6VG5 - chains A and B; structure by X-ray diffraction, 1.50 A resolution.

== Chain A (and B) ==
Protein: Capsid premembrane protein
From: Dengue virus 2
Notes: chain B of this document is another copy of the same molecule, construct and numbering; everything in this record applies to it too
Reference sequence: A0A2D2BF61 (A0A2D2BF61_9FLAV); residues 21-100 here correspond to UniProt positions 6-85 (UniProt number = residue number - 15)
Amino-acid sequence (81 residues; row label = number of the first residue in the row):
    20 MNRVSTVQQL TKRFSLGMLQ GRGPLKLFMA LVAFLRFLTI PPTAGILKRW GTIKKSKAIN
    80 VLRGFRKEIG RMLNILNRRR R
Sequence notes: initiating methionine (20)
Residues lining bound ligands: QWY (3-amino-N-(5-phenyl-1,3,4-thiadiazol-2-yl)-6,7,8,9-tetrahydro-5H-cyclohepta[b]thieno[3,2-e]pyridine-2-carboxamide): Thr-30, Phe-33, Ser-34, Leu-35, Met-37, Leu-38, Leu-50, Phe-53
From the paper describing this entry:
  - binding site for QWY: Thr-30, Phe-33, Leu-35, Met-37, Leu-38, Leu-50, Phe-53
  - conformationally variable residues (side-chain flip): Phe-33
  - contacts within the chain: Val-26/Thr-30 (backbone contact), Gln-27/Thr-30 (hydrogen bond), Ser-34/Gly-36 (hydrogen bond), Ser-34/Met-37
  - self-association interface (contacts with another copy of this molecule); pairs are residue here / residue on that copy: Leu-35/Leu-35 (hydrophobic contact)
  - mutagenesis - T30A, S34L, L35K, L35R, L35T, M37L, L38F, L50F: unchanged growth
  - mutagenesis - S34L, L35K: abolished binding to QWY

== Interface between chain A and chain B ==
Pairs across the interface - 113 pairs, chain A then chain B:
  Asn-21(A) with Pro-60(B)
  Arg-22(A) with Pro-60(B); Pro-61(B)
  Val-23(A) with Pro-60(B); Pro-61(B); Thr-62(B); Ala-63(B)
  Ser-24(A) with Pro-60(B), hydrogen bond (side chain-backbone); Pro-61(B), hydrogen bond (backbone-backbone); Thr-62(B)
  Thr-25(A) with Thr-62(B)
  Val-26(A) with Leu-35(B), hydrophobic; Gln-39(B); Thr-62(B)
  Leu-29(A) with Ile-59(B), hydrophobic; Thr-62(B)
  Thr-30(A) with Leu-35(B); Leu-38(B)
  Arg-32(A) with Ile-59(B)
  Phe-33(A) with Phe-53(B), hydrophobic; Leu-54(B), hydrophobic; Ile-59(B), hydrophobic
  Leu-35(A) with Val-26(B), hydrophobic; Thr-30(B)
  Met-37(A) with Phe-53(B), hydrophobic
  Leu-38(A) with Thr-30(B)
  Gln-39(A) with Val-26(B)
  Lys-45(A) with Leu-57(B)
  Leu-46(A) with Leu-57(B), hydrophobic
  Ala-49(A) with Phe-53(B); Leu-57(B), hydrophobic
  Leu-50(A) with Phe-53(B)
  Val-51(A) with Met-91(B), hydrophobic
  Ala-52(A) with Met-91(B), hydrophobic
  Phe-53(A) with Phe-33(B), hydrophobic; Met-37(B), hydrophobic; Ala-49(B); Leu-50(B)
  Leu-54(A) with Phe-33(B), hydrophobic
  Arg-55(A) with Glu-87(B), salt bridge; Met-91(B); Ile-94(B)
  Phe-56(A) with Phe-56(B), hydrophobic; Phe-84(B); Glu-87(B); Ile-88(B), hydrophobic
  Leu-57(A) with Lys-45(B); Leu-46(B), hydrophobic; Ala-49(B), hydrophobic
  Ile-59(A) with Leu-29(B), hydrophobic; Arg-32(B); Phe-33(B), hydrophobic
  Pro-60(A) with Asn-21(B); Arg-22(B); Val-23(B); Ser-24(B), hydrogen bond (backbone-side chain)
  Pro-61(A) with Arg-22(B); Val-23(B); Ser-24(B), hydrogen bond (backbone-backbone)
  Thr-62(A) with Val-23(B); Ser-24(B); Val-26(B); Leu-29(B)
  Ala-63(A) with Val-23(B)
  Trp-69(A) with Leu-95(B), hydrophobic; Arg-98(B), hydrogen bond (backbone-side chain)
  Ile-72(A) with Arg-98(B)
  Lys-73(A) with Arg-100(B)
  Lys-74(A) with Leu-95(B); Asn-96(B), hydrogen bond (side chain-backbone); Arg-98(B), hydrogen bond (side chain-backbone); Arg-100(B), hydrogen bond (backbone-backbone)
  Ala-77(A) with Leu-95(B), hydrophobic
  Ile-78(A) with Leu-92(B); Leu-95(B), hydrophobic
  Leu-81(A) with Ile-88(B); Met-91(B), hydrophobic; Leu-92(B), hydrophobic; Leu-95(B), hydrophobic
  Phe-84(A) with Phe-56(B); Ile-88(B), hydrophobic
  Arg-85(A) with Arg-85(B); Ile-88(B)
  Glu-87(A) with Arg-55(B), salt bridge; Phe-56(B)
  Ile-88(A) with Ala-52(B), hydrophobic; Phe-56(B), hydrophobic; Leu-81(B); Phe-84(B); Arg-85(B); Ile-88(B), hydrophobic
  Gly-89(A) with Arg-85(B)
  Met-91(A) with Val-51(B), hydrophobic; Ala-52(B), hydrophobic; Arg-55(B); Leu-81(B), hydrophobic
  Leu-92(A) with Ile-78(B); Leu-81(B), hydrophobic; Arg-85(B)
  Ile-94(A) with Arg-55(B); Trp-69(B), hydrophobic
  Leu-95(A) with Trp-69(B), hydrophobic; Ala-77(B), hydrophobic; Ile-78(B), hydrophobic; Leu-81(B), hydrophobic
  Asn-96(A) with Ile-78(B)
  Arg-98(A) with Trp-69(B), hydrogen bond (side chain-backbone); Gly-70(B); Ile-72(B); Lys-74(B)
  Arg-99(A) with Lys-74(B); Ser-75(B); Ile-78(B)
Also at the interface, not in a pair above, chain A (54 interface residues in all): Met-48, Leu-66, Gly-70, Arg-82, Arg-90
Also at the interface, not in a pair above, chain B (52 interface residues in all): Thr-25, Met-48, Leu-66, Arg-82

== Summary ==
Chain A and chain B form an interface of 54 and 52 residues respectively; the contacts include 9 hydrogen
bonds and 2 salt bridges. Polar contacts include Arg-55(A)/Glu-87(B), Ser-24(A)/Pro-60(B) and
Trp-69(A)/Arg-98(B). From the paper: a binding site for QWY at Thr-30(A), Phe-33(A) and Leu-35(A) among
others; S34L and L35K of chain A abolish binding to QWY; 8 substitutions were tested in all.
Both chains are Capsid premembrane protein (Dengue virus 2). Entry 6VG5 (DengueV-2 Capsid ST148 inhibitor
Complex) was determined by X-ray diffraction together with 6VSO from the same study.
